1G20 - chains B and E of the 8 polymer chains in the assembly; structure by X-ray diffraction, 2.20 A resolution.

== Chain B ==
Molecule: Nitrogenase molybdenum-iron protein beta chain
Source organism: Azotobacter vinelandii
Notes: EC 1.18.6.1
UniProtKB: P07329 (NIFK_AZOVI); aligned to UniProt positions 1-523 over residues 1-523 (the alignment contains insertions or deletions, so no single offset holds)
Amino-acid sequence (523 residues; row label = number of the first residue in the row):
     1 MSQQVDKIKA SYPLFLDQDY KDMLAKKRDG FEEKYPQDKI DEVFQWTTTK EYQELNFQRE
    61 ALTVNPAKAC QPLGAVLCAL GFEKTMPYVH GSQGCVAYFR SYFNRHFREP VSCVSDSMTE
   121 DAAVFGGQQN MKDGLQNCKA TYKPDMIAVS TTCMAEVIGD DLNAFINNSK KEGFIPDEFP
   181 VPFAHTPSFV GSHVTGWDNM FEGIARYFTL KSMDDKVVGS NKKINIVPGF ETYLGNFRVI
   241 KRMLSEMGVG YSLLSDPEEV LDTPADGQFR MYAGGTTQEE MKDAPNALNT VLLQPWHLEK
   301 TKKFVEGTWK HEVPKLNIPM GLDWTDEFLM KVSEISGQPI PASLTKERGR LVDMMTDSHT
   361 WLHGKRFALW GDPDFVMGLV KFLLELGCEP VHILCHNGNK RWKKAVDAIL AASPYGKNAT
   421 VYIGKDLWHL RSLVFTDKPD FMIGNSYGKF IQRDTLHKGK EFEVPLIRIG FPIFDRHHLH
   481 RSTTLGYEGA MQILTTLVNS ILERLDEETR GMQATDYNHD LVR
Unresolved in the structure: 1
Swiss-Prot annotation at these positions:
  - binding site ([8Fe-7S] cluster): Cys70, Cys95, Cys153, Ser188
Ion coordination: fe(8)-S(7) cluster Fe: Cys70, Cys95, Cys153, Ser188 (shared with 3 residues of chain A); Ca2+ site 1: Arg108, Glu109 (shared with 2 residues of chain D); Ca2+ site 2: Asp353, Asp357 (shared with 2 residues of chain D)
Small-molecule neighbours: fe(8)-S(7) cluster (CLF): Cys70, Pro72, Ser92, Gly94, Cys95, Tyr98, Phe99, Thr152, Cys153, Ser188

== Chain E ==
Molecule: Nitrogenase iron protein
Source organism: Azotobacter vinelandii
Notes: EC 1.18.6.1
UniProtKB: P00459 (NIFH1_AZOVI); numbering as in UniProt; present here: 1-126, 128-289
Amino-acid sequence (289 residues; numbered 0 to 289; 1 number in that range is skipped by the numbering (no residue carries it; nothing is unmodelled there); the number before each row is that of its first residue; numbering starts at 0):
     0 MAMRQCAIYG KGGIGKSTTT QNLVAALAEM GKKVMIVGCD PKADSTRLIL HSKAQNTIME
    60 MAAEAGTVED LELEDVLKAG YGGVKCVESG GPEPGVGCAG RGVITAINFL EEEGAYEDDL
   120 DFVFYDV
   128 GDVVCGGFAM PIRENKAQEI YIVCSGEMMA MYAANNISKG IVKYANSGSV RLGGLICNSR
   188 NTDREDELII ALANKLGTQM IHFVPRDNVV QRAEIRRMTV IEYDPKAKQA DEYRALARKV
   248 VDNKLLVIPN PITMDELEEL LMEFGIMEVE DESIVGKTAE EV
Unresolved in the structure: 0-1, 50-54, 116-118, 190-191, 272-289
Ion coordination: 4Fe-4S cluster Fe: Cys97, Cys132 (shared with 2 residues of chain F)
Small-molecule neighbours: 4Fe-4S cluster (SF4): Cys97, Ala98, Gly99, Val131, Cys132

== How chain B and chain E interact ==
Pairs across the interface (24; chain B residue first):
  Glu120(B) with Val67(E); Arg100(E), salt bridge; Thr104(E), hydrogen bond
  Asp121(B) with Met58(E); Ala62(E)
  Ala123(B) with Gly96(E); Cys97(E), hydrogen bond (backbone-backbone)
  Val124(B) with Met58(E), hydrophobic; Pro91(E); Gly96(E); Cys97(E), hydrogen bond (backbone-backbone); Arg100(E); Gly101(E)
  Phe125(B) with Met58(E), hydrophobic; Glu59(E); Gly90(E); Pro91(E), hydrophobic; Val95(E); Gly96(E)
  Gly126(B) with Val95(E); Gly96(E)
  Ile158(B) with Gly96(E); Cys97(E), hydrophobic
  Phe165(B) with Val95(E), hydrophobic
Other interface residues (no listed pair), chain B (9 interface residues in all): Asp160

== In short ==
Chain B and chain E form an interface of 9 and 12 residues respectively, with 3 hydrogen bonds and 1 salt
bridge. Among the polar pairs are Glu120(B)-Arg100(E), Glu120(B)-Thr104(E) and Ala123(B)-Cys97(E). Bound to
chain B: fe(8)-S(7) cluster. Bound to chain E: 4Fe-4S cluster.
Here chain B is Nitrogenase molybdenum-iron protein beta chain and chain E is Nitrogenase iron protein, both
from Azotobacter vinelandii. Entry 1G20 (Mgatp-bound and nucleotide-free structures of a nitrogenase protein
complex between leu127del-Fe protein and the mofe protein) was determined by X-ray diffraction, deposited
together with 1G21.
